PDB entry 7TEA | X-ray diffraction, 2.35 A resolution | chains B and G of the 4 polymer chains in the assembly

# Chain B
Molecule: Glutamine synthetase repressor
Source organism: Staphylococcus aureus
Reference sequence: Q53687 (Q53687_STAAU); residue numbers follow UniProt; this construct covers 1-83
Chain sequence (86 residues; numbered -2 to 83; the number before each row is that of its first residue; numbers below 1 keep their minus sign (Gly-2 is residue -2)):
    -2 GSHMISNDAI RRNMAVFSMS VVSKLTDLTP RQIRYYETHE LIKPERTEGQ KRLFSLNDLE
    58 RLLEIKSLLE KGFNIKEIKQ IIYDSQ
Unresolved in the structure: -2 to 5
Construct notes: expression tag (-2 to 0); conflict Glu74 (Gly in Q53687)
From the paper describing this entry:
  - binding site for the 21-nt DNA strand: Arg28, Arg31, Tyr32, Lys48
  - specificity-determining residues: Arg28
  - mutagenesis - K48H (11.6 +/- 0.6 nM), K48R (8.0 +/- 0.6 nM): unchanged binding to the 21-nt DNA strand (chain G)

# Chain G
Molecule: 21-nt DNA strand
Sequence (21 nucleotides; numbered 0 to 20; the number before each row is that of its first residue; numbering starts at 0):
     0 CGTGTCAGAT AATCTGACAC G

# Chain B / chain G interface
Residue-residue contacts (15; chain B residue first):
  Thr26(B) with DG3(G), hydrogen bond to the phosphate
  Arg28(B) with DT2(G), hydrogen bond to the base; DG3(G), hydrogen bond to the base; DT4(G), hydrogen bond to the base
  Gln29(B) with DT2(G), hydrogen bond to the phosphate
  Tyr32(B) with DG1(G), hydrogen bond to the phosphate; DT2(G), phosphate contact
  Tyr33(B) with DT2(G), hydrogen bond to the phosphate
  Thr44(B) with DA11(G), hydrogen bond to the phosphate
  Gly46(B) with DA10(G), phosphate contact; DA11(G), phosphate contact
  Lys48(B) with DT9(G), hydrogen bond to the base; DA10(G), hydrogen bond to the sugar; DA11(G), sugar contact
  Ile72(B) with DG1(G), phosphate contact
Interface residues without a listed pair, chain B (12 interface residues in all): His36, Glu45, Leu66
Interface residues without a listed pair, chain G (8 interface residues in all): DC0

# In short
The interface between chain B and chain G involves 12 residues on one side and 8 on the other, with 10
hydrogen bonds. Polar pairs include Arg28(B)-DT2(G), Arg28(B)-DG3(G) and Arg28(B)-DT4(G). From the paper: a
binding site for the 21-nt DNA strand at Arg28(B), Arg31(B) and Tyr32(B) among others; K48H and K48R of chain
B leave binding to the 21-nt DNA strand (chain G) unchanged.
Chain B is Glutamine synthetase repressor (Staphylococcus aureus) and chain G is a 21-nt DNA strand; the
structure, Crystal structure of S. aureus GlnR-DNA complex, was determined by X-ray diffraction, deposited
together with 7TEC, 7TF6, 7TF9, 7TFA, 7TFB and 7TFC.
